PDB entry 8P0B | electron microscopy, 2.87 A resolution | chains B and C of the 5 polymer chains in the assembly

== Chain B ==
Protein: RNA-directed RNA polymerase catalytic subunit
Source organism: Thogotovirus thogotoense
Notes: EC 2.7.7.48
Reference sequence: O41353 (RDRP_THOGV); residue numbers follow UniProt; this construct covers 1-710
Chain sequence (710 residues; row label = number of the first residue in the row):
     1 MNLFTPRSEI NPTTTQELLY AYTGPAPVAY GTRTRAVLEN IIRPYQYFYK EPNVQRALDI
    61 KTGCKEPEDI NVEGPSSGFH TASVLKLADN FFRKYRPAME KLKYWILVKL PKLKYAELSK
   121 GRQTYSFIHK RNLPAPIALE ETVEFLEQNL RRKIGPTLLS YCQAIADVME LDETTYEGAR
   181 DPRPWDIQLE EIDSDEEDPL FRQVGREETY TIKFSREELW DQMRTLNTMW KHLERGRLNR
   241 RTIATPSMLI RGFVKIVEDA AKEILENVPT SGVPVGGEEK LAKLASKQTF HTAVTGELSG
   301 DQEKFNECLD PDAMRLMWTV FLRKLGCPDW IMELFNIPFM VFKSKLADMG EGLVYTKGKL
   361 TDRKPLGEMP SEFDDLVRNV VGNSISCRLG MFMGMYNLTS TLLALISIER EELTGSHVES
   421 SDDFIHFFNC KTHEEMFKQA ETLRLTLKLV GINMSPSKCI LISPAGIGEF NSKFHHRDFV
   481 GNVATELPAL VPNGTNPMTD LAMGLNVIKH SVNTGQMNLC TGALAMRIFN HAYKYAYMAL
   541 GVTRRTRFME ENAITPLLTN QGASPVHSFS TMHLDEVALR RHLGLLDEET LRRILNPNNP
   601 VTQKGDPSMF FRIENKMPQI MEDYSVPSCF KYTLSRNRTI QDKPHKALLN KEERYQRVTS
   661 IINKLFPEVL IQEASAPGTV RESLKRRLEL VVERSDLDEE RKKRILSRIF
Unresolved in the structure: 180-207, 604-621, 637-710
Sequence notes: conflict Trp-230 (Cys in O41353)

== Chain C ==
Protein: Polymerase basic protein 2
Source organism: Thogotovirus thogotoense
Reference sequence: Q9YNA4 (PB2_THOGV); numbering as in UniProt (aligned over 1-769)
Chain sequence (769 residues; each row starts with the number of its first residue):
     1 MDREEPAESE CTLRALVEEY NGACKEAPKE MSKQFTDYNT FKRYTTSKKD HAPQMRLVYS
    61 VRKPWPISMT PSKEIPLVFN GTKLKDTILD LGESKRTRAN IVVPDYWSKY GSQTSLEVVN
   121 AILYAEDLKV QRFFSTEWGE IRYGRMLPFR KPVQACPTIE EVNPASIPHT LLQVFCPQYT
   181 TLDSKRKAHM GAVEKLKRVM EPICKVQTQE SAVHIARSLI DSNKKWLPTV VDHTPRTAEM
   241 AHFLCSKYHY VHTNTQDLSD TRSIDNLCGE LVKRSLKCRC PKETLVANLD KITIQGRPMR
   301 EVLADHDGEL PYLGICRVAM GLSTHHTMKI RSTKFSILNS DHPRIEVKKV FSLSPDVQVT
   361 IPYRRFKGKA KVYFQNDQIQ GYFSCTDRQI DEIKISAPKN APLLEPLLDI CYYGSFIEPG
   421 FEQTFGFYPA GKREFVDSFF MHHSKDHKAF LIHMGLDKDL SLPLSPELNW KEPALSKVCR
   481 VTELDSTVQP YTSATREFVL GETLNVYTQH ENGLELLICP TEIRSTRGPL PPGTNLSGSE
   541 FIDIYQDPFS RAKSLLKSTI LHAERCKEFV GNMLEEYQDP AETTVQSLVP INTWGKSAKR
   601 KLQEEITSDP DWHQCPRKRA KMSYLAIIAG SIQDRDKKQT NVPRAFMLRG SQIEYDMKAT
   661 RGLVVDTTNR IIVGGETVLR EGKGGPEGYV QTGVFEEQPR CYLVDTPDHG LSMGLSRFCV
   721 HSQGRYFQYE KKISIWEETD NIKATIDSQR DLKRRRDIEE MVSKRARIV
Unresolved in the structure: 1-49, 90-95, 145-769
Swiss-Prot annotation at these positions:
  - motif: Lys-753 to Arg-756 (Nuclear localization signal)

== Chain B / chain C interface ==
Residue-residue contacts - 98 pairs, chain B then chain C:
  Ala-489(B) / Gln-54(C)
  Val-491(B) / Gln-54(C)
  Pro-492(B) / Gln-54(C)
  Pro-492(B) / Leu-57(C)  hydrophobic
  Asn-493(B) / Pro-53(C)
  Asn-493(B) / Gln-54(C)  hydrogen bond (backbone-backbone)
  Gly-494(B) / Pro-53(C)
  Gly-494(B) / Leu-57(C)
  Asp-500(B) / Leu-57(C)
  Tyr-535(B) / Val-58(C)  hydrophobic
  Tyr-535(B) / Arg-62(C)  hydrogen bond (backbone-side chain)
  Ala-536(B) / Leu-57(C)  hydrophobic
  Ala-536(B) / Val-61(C)
  Ala-536(B) / Arg-62(C)  hydrogen bond (backbone-side chain)
  Tyr-537(B) / Leu-57(C)
  Tyr-537(B) / Val-61(C)  hydrophobic
  Met-538(B) / Val-61(C)  hydrophobic
  Met-538(B) / Arg-62(C)
  Arg-544(B) / Arg-62(C)  hydrogen bond (side chain-backbone)
  Arg-544(B) / Lys-63(C)
  Arg-545(B) / Ile-101(C)
  Arg-545(B) / Asp-105(C)  salt bridge
  Phe-548(B) / Thr-82(C)
  Phe-548(B) / Val-102(C)  hydrophobic
  Phe-548(B) / Tyr-106(C)  hydrophobic
  Met-549(B) / Asp-105(C)
  Asn-552(B) / Phe-79(C)
  Asn-552(B) / Asn-80(C)
  Asn-552(B) / Tyr-110(C)  hydrogen bond (backbone-side chain)
  Ala-553(B) / Lys-109(C)
  Ile-554(B) / Asp-105(C)
  Ile-554(B) / Lys-109(C)
  Gln-561(B) / Asp-105(C)  hydrogen bond
  Gln-561(B) / Ser-108(C)
  Ser-570(B) / Phe-133(C)
  Thr-571(B) / Phe-133(C)
  His-573(B) / Phe-133(C)
  Leu-574(B) / Lys-129(C)
  Asp-575(B) / Glu-126(C)
  Val-577(B) / Leu-123(C)  hydrophobic
  Ala-578(B) / Glu-126(C)
  Ala-578(B) / Asp-127(C)
  Ala-578(B) / Val-130(C)  hydrophobic
  Leu-579(B) / Val-130(C)
  Leu-579(B) / Phe-134(C)  hydrophobic
  Arg-581(B) / Leu-116(C)
  Arg-581(B) / Val-119(C)
  Arg-581(B) / Asn-120(C)  hydrogen bond
  Arg-581(B) / Leu-123(C)
  His-582(B) / Val-130(C)
  His-582(B) / Phe-134(C)
  Leu-583(B) / Phe-134(C)  hydrophobic
  Glu-588(B) / Leu-116(C)
  Glu-589(B) / Gln-113(C)
  Leu-591(B) / Val-119(C)
  Leu-591(B) / Leu-123(C)  hydrophobic
  Arg-592(B) / Gln-113(C)
  Arg-592(B) / Thr-114(C)  hydrogen bond (side chain-backbone)
  Arg-592(B) / Val-119(C)
  Arg-593(B) / Trp-107(C)  hydrogen bond (backbone-side chain)
  Arg-593(B) / Ser-108(C)  hydrogen bond (side chain-backbone)
  Arg-593(B) / Lys-109(C)
  Arg-593(B) / Tyr-110(C)
  Arg-593(B) / Gly-111(C)
  Arg-593(B) / Gln-113(C)
  Ile-594(B) / Ser-108(C)
  Leu-595(B) / Val-119(C)  hydrophobic
  Leu-595(B) / Ile-122(C)
  Leu-595(B) / Leu-123(C)  hydrophobic
  Asn-596(B) / Trp-107(C)
  Asn-596(B) / Ser-112(C)  hydrogen bond (side chain-backbone)
  Asn-596(B) / Thr-114(C)
  Asn-598(B) / Glu-74(C)
  Asn-599(B) / Trp-107(C)
  Pro-600(B) / Met-69(C)
  Pro-600(B) / Thr-70(C)  hydrogen bond (backbone-backbone)
  Pro-600(B) / Ser-72(C)
  Pro-600(B) / Ile-75(C)  hydrophobic
  Val-601(B) / Val-103(C)  hydrophobic
  Tyr-624(B) / Glu-126(C)
  Tyr-624(B) / Lys-129(C)
  Val-626(B) / Ile-122(C)  hydrophobic
  Val-626(B) / Leu-123(C)  hydrophobic
  Val-626(B) / Glu-126(C)
  Cys-629(B) / Pro-104(C)
  Cys-629(B) / Trp-107(C)
  Phe-630(B) / Pro-104(C)  hydrophobic
  Phe-630(B) / Asp-105(C)
  Tyr-632(B) / Ile-67(C)  hydrophobic
  Tyr-632(B) / Pro-104(C)  hydrophobic
  Thr-633(B) / Ser-68(C)  hydrogen bond (backbone-backbone)
  Leu-634(B) / Leu-57(C)  hydrophobic
  Leu-634(B) / Pro-66(C)
  Ser-635(B) / Trp-65(C)  hydrogen bond (side chain-backbone)
  Ser-635(B) / Pro-66(C)  hydrogen bond (backbone-backbone)
  Ser-635(B) / Ile-67(C)
  Arg-636(B) / Arg-56(C)  hydrogen bond (backbone-side chain)
  Arg-636(B) / Ser-60(C)
Also at the interface, not in a pair above, chain B (52 interface residues in all): Pro-597, Pro-627
Also at the interface, not in a pair above, chain C (50 interface residues in all): Leu-84, Arg-98, Ser-115, Val-118

== In short ==
Chain B and chain C form an interface of 52 and 50 residues respectively, with 16 hydrogen bonds and 1 salt
bridge. Among the polar pairs are Arg-545(B)/Asp-105(C), Tyr-535(B)/Arg-62(C) and Ala-536(B)/Arg-62(C).
Here chain B is RNA-directed RNA polymerase catalytic subunit and chain C is Polymerase basic protein 2, both
from Thogotovirus thogotoense. Entry 8P0B (Thogoto virus polymerase in Mode B conformation and bound to 32-mer
loop promoter RNA) was determined by electron microscopy.
